PDB entry 8SKZ | electron microscopy, 3.50 A resolution | chains D and J of the 11 polymer chains in the assembly

== Chain D ==
Name: Histone H2B 1.1
Organism: Xenopus laevis
UniProtKB: P02281 (H2B11_XENLA); residues 1-122 here correspond to UniProt positions 5-126 (UniProt number = residue number + 4)
Amino-acid sequence (123 residues; each row starts with the number of its first residue; numbering starts at 0):
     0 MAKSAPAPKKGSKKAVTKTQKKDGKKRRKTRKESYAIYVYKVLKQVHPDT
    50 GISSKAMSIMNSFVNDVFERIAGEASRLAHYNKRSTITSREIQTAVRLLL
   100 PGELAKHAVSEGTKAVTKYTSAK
Not modelled in the structure: 0-26, 122
Construct notes: initiating methionine (0); engineered mutation Thr-29 (Ser33 in P02281)
Curated features (UniProtKB/Swiss-Prot):
  - modified residue: Lys-2 (N6-acetyllysine), Lys-9 (N6-acetyllysine), Ser-11 (Phosphoserine), Lys-12 (N6-acetyllysine), Lys-17 (N6-acetyllysine)
  - glycosylation: Ser-109 (O-linked (GlcNAc) serine)
  - cross-link: Lys-117 (Glycyl lysine isopeptide (Lys-Gly) (interchain with G-Cter in ubiquitin))

== Chain J ==
Molecule: 192-nt DNA strand
Sequence (192 nucleotides; each row starts with the number of its first residue):
     1 GAAAACCTGTACTTCCAATCCAATAGGCCTCTGGAGAATCCCGGTGCCGA
    51 GGCCGCTCAATTGGTCGTAGACAGCTCTAGCACCGCTTAAACGCACGTAC
   101 GCGCTGTCCCCCGCGTTTTAACCGCCAAGGGGATTACTCCCTAGTCTCCA
   151 GGCACGTGTCAGATATATACATCCTGTGCATGTATTGAACAG
Not modelled in the structure: 1-24, 183-192

== Interface between chain D and chain J ==
Contacting residue pairs (9; chain D residue first):
  Lys-28(D) with DA154(J), phosphate contact; DC155(J), phosphate contact
  Arg-30(D) with DC153(J), phosphate contact; DA154(J), phosphate contact
  Lys-31(D) with DA154(J), phosphate contact
  Ser-33(D) with DC153(J), phosphate contact
  Ile-36(D) with DG152(J), sugar contact; DC153(J), phosphate contact
  Tyr-37(D) with DG152(J), phosphate contact
Interface residues without a listed pair, chain D (8 interface residues in all): Thr-29, Glu-32

== Overview ==
Chain D and chain J form an interface of 8 and 4 residues respectively.
Here chain D is Histone H2B 1.1 (Xenopus laevis) and chain J is a 192-nt DNA strand. Entry 8SKZ (Cryo-EM
structure of DDM1-HELLS chimera bound to the nucleosome) was determined by electron microscopy.
